PDB entry 5T4P | electron microscopy, 7.77 A resolution (low resolution: residue-level contacts below are approximate; hydrogen-bond / salt-bridge calls are withheld) | chains A and E of the 22 polymer chains in the assembly

[Chain A]
Protein: ATP synthase subunit alpha
Organism: Escherichia coli
Notes: EC 3.6.3.14
UniProtKB: B7MGF4 (ATPA_ECO45); residue numbers follow UniProt; this construct covers 1-513
Sequence (513 residues; each row starts with the number of its first residue):
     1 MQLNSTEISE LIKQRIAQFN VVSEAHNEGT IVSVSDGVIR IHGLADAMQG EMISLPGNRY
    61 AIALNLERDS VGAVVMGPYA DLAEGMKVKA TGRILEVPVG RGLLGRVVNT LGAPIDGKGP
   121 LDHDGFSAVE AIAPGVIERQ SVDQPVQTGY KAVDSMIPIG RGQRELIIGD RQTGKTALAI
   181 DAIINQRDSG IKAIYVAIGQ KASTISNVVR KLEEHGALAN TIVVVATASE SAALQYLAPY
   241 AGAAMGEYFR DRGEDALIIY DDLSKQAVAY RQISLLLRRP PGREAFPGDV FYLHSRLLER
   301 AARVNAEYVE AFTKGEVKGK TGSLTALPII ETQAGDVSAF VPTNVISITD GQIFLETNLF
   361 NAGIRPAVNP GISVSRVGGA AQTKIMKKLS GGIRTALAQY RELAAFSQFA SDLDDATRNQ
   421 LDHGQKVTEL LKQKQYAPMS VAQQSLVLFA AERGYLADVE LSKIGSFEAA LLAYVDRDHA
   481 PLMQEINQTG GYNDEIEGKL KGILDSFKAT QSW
Not modelled in the structure: 512-513
Construct notes: conflict Ala47 (Cys in B7MGF4), Ala90 (Cys in B7MGF4), Ala193 (Cys in B7MGF4), Ala243 (Cys in B7MGF4), Asn419 (Lys in B7MGF4)
Ligand contacts: ATP (adenosine-5'-triphosphate): Asp170, Arg171, Gln172, Thr173, Gly174, Lys175, Thr176, Ala177, Glu331, Phe360, Gly363, Ile364, Arg365, Pro366, Ala367, Gln433, Lys434, Gln435
Curated features (UniProtKB/Swiss-Prot):
  - binding site (ATP): Gly169 to Thr176
  - site: Ser373 (Required for activity)

[Chain E]
Protein: ATP synthase subunit beta
Organism: Escherichia coli
Notes: EC 3.6.3.14
UniProtKB: B7MGF2 (ATPB_ECO45); residues 0-459 here correspond to UniProt positions 1-460 (UniProt number = residue number + 1)
Sequence (471 residues; row label = number of the first residue in the row; numbers below 1 keep their minus sign (Met-11 is residue -11)):
   -11 MRGSHHHHHH GMATGKIVQV IGAVVDVEFP QDAVPRVYDA LEVQNGNERL VLEVQQQLGG
    49 GIVRTIAMGS SDGLRRGLDV KDLEHPIEVP VGKATLGRIM NVLGEPVDMK GEIGEEERWA
   109 IHRAAPSYEE LSNSQELLET GIKVIDLMAP FAKGGKVGLF GGAGVGKTVN MMELIRNIAI
   169 EHSGYSVFAG VGERTREGND FYHEMTDSNV IDKVSLVYGQ MNEPPGNRLR VALTGLTMAE
   229 KFRDEGRDVL LFVDNIYRYT LAGTEVSALL GRMPSAVGYQ PTLAEEMGVL QERITSTKTG
   289 SITSVQAVYV PADDLTDPSP ATTFAHLDAT VVLSRQIASL GIYPAVDPLD STSRQLDPLV
   349 VGQEHYDTAR GVQSILQRYQ ELKDIIAILG MDELSEEDKL VVARARKIQR FLSQPFFVAE
   409 VFTGSPGKYV SLKDTIRGFK GIMEGEYDHL PEQAFYMVGS IEEAVEKAKK L
Not modelled in the structure: -11 to -7
Construct notes: expression tag (-11 to -1); conflict Ala137 (Cys138 in B7MGF2)
Ligand contacts: ADP (adenosine-5'-diphosphate): Gly150, Ala151, Gly152, Val153, Gly154, Lys155, Thr156, Val157, Asn158, Tyr331, Pro332, Ala333, Phe410
Curated features (UniProtKB/Swiss-Prot):
  - binding site (ATP): Gly149 to Thr156

[How chain A and chain E interact]
Pairs across the interface (24):
  Ala47(A) - Leu62(E)
  Ala47(A) - Arg63(E)
  Met48(A) - Gly61(E)
  Met48(A) - Leu62(E)
  Met48(A) - Arg63(E)
  Gln49(A) - Ser59(E)
  Gln49(A) - Asp60(E)
  Gln49(A) - Gly61(E)
  Gln49(A) - Leu62(E)
  Asn65(A) - Val8(E)
  Leu66(A) - Gln7(E)
  Leu66(A) - Val8(E)
  Leu66(A) - Ile9(E)
  Arg68(A) - Gln7(E)
  Val136(A) - Thr183(E)
  Val136(A) - Arg184(E)
  Val136(A) - Asn187(E)
  Ile137(A) - Asn187(E)
  His294(A) - Met209(E)
  Ser295(A) - Met209(E)
  Ser295(A) - Asn210(E)
  Glu299(A) - Asn210(E)
  Ser347(A) - Ala151(E)
  Ser347(A) - Gly152(E)
Interface residues without a listed pair, chain A (17 interface residues in all): Asp46, Gly50, Phe340, Thr343, Ile346
Interface residues without a listed pair, chain E (19 interface residues in all): Val6, Arg64, Glu211, Ala300

[Summary]
17 residues of chain A and 19 residues of chain E are in contact. Ligands of chain A: ATP. Bound to chain E:
ADP. Curated annotation (UniProt) lists 8 ATP-binding residues on chain A; 8 ATP-binding residues on chain E.
Here chain A is ATP synthase subunit alpha and chain E is ATP synthase subunit beta, both from Escherichia
coli. Entry 5T4P (Autoinhibited E. coli ATP synthase state 2) was determined by electron microscopy together
with 5T4Q and 5T4O from the same study.
